Entry 8BQJ (X-ray diffraction, 2.11 A resolution); this record covers chains A and B.

== Chain A ==
Protein: Formate dehydrogenase, alpha subunit, selenocysteine-containing
Organism: Desulfovibrio vulgaris str. Hildenborough
Reference sequence: Q72EJ1 (Q72EJ1_DESVH); numbering as in UniProt (aligned over 36-1005)
Sequence (1013 residues; numbered 1 to 1013; the number before each row is that of its first residue):
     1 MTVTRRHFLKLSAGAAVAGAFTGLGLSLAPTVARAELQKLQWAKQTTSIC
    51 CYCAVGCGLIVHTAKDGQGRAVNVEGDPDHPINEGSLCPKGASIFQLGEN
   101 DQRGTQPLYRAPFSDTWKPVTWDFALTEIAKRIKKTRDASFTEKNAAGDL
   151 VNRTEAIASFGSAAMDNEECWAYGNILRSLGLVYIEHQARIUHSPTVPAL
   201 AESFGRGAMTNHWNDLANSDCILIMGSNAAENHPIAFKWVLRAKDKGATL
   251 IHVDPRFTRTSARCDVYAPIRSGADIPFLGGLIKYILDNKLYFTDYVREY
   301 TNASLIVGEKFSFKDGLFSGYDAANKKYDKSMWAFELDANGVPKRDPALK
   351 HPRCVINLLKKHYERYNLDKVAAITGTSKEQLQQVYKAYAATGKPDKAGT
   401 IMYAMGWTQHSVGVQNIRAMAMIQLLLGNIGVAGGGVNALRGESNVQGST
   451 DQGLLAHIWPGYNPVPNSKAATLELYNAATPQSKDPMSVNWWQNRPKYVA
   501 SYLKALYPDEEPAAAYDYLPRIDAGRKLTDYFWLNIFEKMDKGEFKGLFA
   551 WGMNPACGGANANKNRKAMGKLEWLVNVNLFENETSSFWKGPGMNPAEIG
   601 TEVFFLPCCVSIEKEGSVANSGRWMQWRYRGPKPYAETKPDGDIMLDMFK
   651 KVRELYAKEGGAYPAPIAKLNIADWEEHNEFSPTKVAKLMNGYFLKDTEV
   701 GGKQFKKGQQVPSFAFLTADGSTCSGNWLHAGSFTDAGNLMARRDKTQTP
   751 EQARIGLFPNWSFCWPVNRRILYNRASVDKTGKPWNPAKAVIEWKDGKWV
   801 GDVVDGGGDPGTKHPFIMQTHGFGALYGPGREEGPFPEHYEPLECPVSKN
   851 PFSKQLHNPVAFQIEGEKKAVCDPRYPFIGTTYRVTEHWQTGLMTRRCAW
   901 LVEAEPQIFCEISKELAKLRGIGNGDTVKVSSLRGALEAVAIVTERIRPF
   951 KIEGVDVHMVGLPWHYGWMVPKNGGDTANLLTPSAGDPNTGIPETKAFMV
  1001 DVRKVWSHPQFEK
Disordered / not traced: 1-35, 862-868, 1006-1013
Sequence notes: initiating methionine (1); expression tag (2-35, 1006-1013)
Modified residues: Sec-192 (selenocysteine)
Disulfide bonds: Cys-845/Cys-872
From the paper describing this entry:
  - conformationally variable residues (side-chain flip): His-193, Glu-443
  - catalytic residues: His-193, Arg-441 (proposed by the authors, not directly observed)

== Chain B ==
Protein: Formate dehydrogenase, beta subunit, putative
Organism: Desulfovibrio vulgaris str. Hildenborough
Reference sequence: Q72EJ0 (Q72EJ0_DESVH); residues 2-215 here = UniProt positions 2-215
Sequence (236 residues; row label = number of the first residue in the row):
     1 MGKMFFVDLSRCTACRGCQIACKQWKNLPAEETRNTGSHQNPPDLSYVTL
    51 KTVRFTEKSRKGPGIDWLFFPEQCRHCVEPPCKGQADVDLEGAVVKDETT
   101 GAVLFTELTAKVDGESVRSACPYDIPRIDPVTKRLSKCDMCNDRVQNGLL
   151 PACVKTCPTGTMNFGDEQEMLALAEKRLAEVKKTYPGAVLGDPNDVRVVY
   201 LFTRDPKDFYEHAVADLAPSMMTRQQLFARLFRPRA
Disordered / not traced: 1, 216-236
Sequence notes: initiating methionine (1); expression tag (216-236)

== Chain A / chain B interface ==
Residue-residue contacts - 104 pairs, chain A then chain B:
  Glu-36(A) with Asn-147(B), hydrogen bond (backbone-side chain)
  Leu-37(A) with Trp-25(B), hydrophobic; Asp-143(B); Asn-147(B); Leu-149(B), hydrophobic
  Lys-39(A) with Gln-24(B), hydrogen bond (side chain-backbone); Trp-25(B), hydrogen bond (side chain-backbone); Asn-27(B), hydrogen bond
  Asn-73(A) with Gln-24(B), hydrogen bond; Trp-25(B)
  Val-74(A) with Gln-24(B)
  Glu-75(A) with Trp-25(B); Arg-144(B), salt bridge; Lys-155(B), salt bridge
  Gly-76(A) with Lys-155(B), hydrogen bond (backbone-side chain)
  Pro-78(A) with Lys-155(B)
  Gly-85(A) with Lys-155(B)
  Ser-86(A) with Lys-155(B), hydrogen bond (backbone-backbone); Thr-156(B); Cys-157(B); Pro-158(B)
  Leu-87(A) with Gly-17(B); Thr-156(B), hydrogen bond (backbone-side chain)
  Cys-88(A) with Gly-17(B)
  Pro-89(A) with Cys-15(B); Arg-16(B); Gly-17(B); Ile-20(B)
  Ala-92(A) with Ile-20(B), hydrophobic; Gln-24(B)
  Ser-93(A) with Ile-20(B)
  Phe-95(A) with Gln-24(B); Asn-27(B)
  Ala-230(A) with Thr-13(B)
  Ile-235(A) with Pro-158(B), hydrophobic
  Phe-237(A) with Thr-13(B)
  Lys-238(A) with Pro-158(B), hydrogen bond (side chain-backbone)
  Leu-241(A) with Arg-11(B); Thr-159(B)
  Asp-245(A) with Arg-11(B), salt bridge
  Phe-257(A) with Arg-60(B); Gly-64(B); Ile-65(B)
  Thr-258(A) with Trp-67(B)
  Arg-259(A) with Thr-13(B); Ala-14(B), hydrogen bond (side chain-backbone); Trp-67(B)
  Ala-262(A) with Phe-69(B), hydrophobic
  Arg-263(A) with Leu-9(B); Ser-10(B), hydrogen bond (side chain-backbone); Arg-11(B); Cys-12(B), hydrogen bond (side chain-backbone); Tyr-185(B), hydrogen bond
  Tyr-267(A) with Pro-63(B); Gly-64(B)
  Pro-269(A) with Pro-63(B), hydrophobic
  Gln-381(A) with Pro-63(B)
  Thr-886(A) with Cys-15(B)
  Glu-887(A) with Cys-15(B); Arg-16(B), salt bridge
  Ala-899(A) with Ala-30(B), hydrophobic
  Trp-900(A) with Lys-23(B); Gln-24(B); Leu-28(B), hydrogen bond (side chain-backbone)
  Val-902(A) with Thr-33(B)
  Glu-903(A) with Lys-23(B), salt bridge; Ala-30(B); Glu-31(B), hydrogen bond (side chain-backbone); Thr-33(B), hydrogen bond (backbone-side chain); Asn-41(B); Pro-42(B); Thr-49(B)
  Ala-904(A) with Arg-16(B), hydrogen bond (backbone-side chain); Gln-19(B); His-39(B); Asn-41(B)
  Glu-905(A) with Arg-16(B), salt bridge; His-39(B), salt bridge
  Pro-906(A) with Thr-33(B); Arg-34(B); Asn-35(B); Asn-41(B)
  Gln-907(A) with Arg-34(B); Asn-35(B), hydrogen bond (side chain-backbone)
  Phe-909(A) with His-39(B)
  Glu-911(A) with His-39(B), salt bridge
  Asn-924(A) with Thr-36(B); Gly-37(B), hydrogen bond (side chain-backbone)
  Gly-925(A) with Thr-36(B); Gly-37(B)
  Val-940(A) with Asn-35(B); Gly-37(B)
  Ala-941(A) with Gly-37(B)
  Ile-942(A) with Gly-37(B); Ser-38(B); His-39(B)
  Thr-944(A) with Glu-57(B), hydrogen bond
  Glu-945(A) with Glu-57(B); Ser-59(B), hydrogen bond; Ile-65(B)
  Arg-946(A) with His-39(B); Glu-57(B), salt bridge; Ile-65(B); Trp-67(B)
Interface residues without a listed pair, chain A (56 interface residues in all): Leu-40, Ile-60, Val-72, Pro-234, Val-885, Leu-901
Interface residues without a listed pair, chain B (49 interface residues in all): Ala-21, Pro-29, Phe-55

== Summary ==
56 residues of chain A face 49 of chain B across their interface; the contacts include 21 hydrogen bonds and 9
salt bridges. Polar contacts include Glu-75(A)/Arg-144(B), Glu-75(A)/Lys-155(B) and Asp-245(A)/Arg-11(B). From
the paper: catalytic residues His-193(A) and Arg-441(A); conformational variability at His-193(A) and
Glu-443(A).
Chain A is Formate dehydrogenase, alpha subunit, selenocysteine-containing and chain B is Formate
dehydrogenase, beta subunit, putative, both from Desulfovibrio vulgaris str. Hildenborough; the structure,
W-formate dehydrogenase from Desulfovibrio vulgaris - Soaking with Formate 5 min, was determined by X-ray
diffraction, deposited together with 8BQG, 8BQH, 8BQI, 8BQK and 8BQL.
